Entry 9J7B (electron microscopy, 4.12 A resolution (low resolution: residue-level contacts below are approximate; hydrogen-bond / salt-bridge calls are withheld)); this record covers chains A and G of the 11 polymer chains in the assembly.

# Chain A
Name: Protein fem-1 homolog B
Source organism: Homo sapiens
UniProtKB: Q9UK73 (FEM1B_HUMAN); numbering as in UniProt (aligned over 1-627)
Chain sequence (627 residues; numbered 1 to 627; the number before each row is that of its first residue):
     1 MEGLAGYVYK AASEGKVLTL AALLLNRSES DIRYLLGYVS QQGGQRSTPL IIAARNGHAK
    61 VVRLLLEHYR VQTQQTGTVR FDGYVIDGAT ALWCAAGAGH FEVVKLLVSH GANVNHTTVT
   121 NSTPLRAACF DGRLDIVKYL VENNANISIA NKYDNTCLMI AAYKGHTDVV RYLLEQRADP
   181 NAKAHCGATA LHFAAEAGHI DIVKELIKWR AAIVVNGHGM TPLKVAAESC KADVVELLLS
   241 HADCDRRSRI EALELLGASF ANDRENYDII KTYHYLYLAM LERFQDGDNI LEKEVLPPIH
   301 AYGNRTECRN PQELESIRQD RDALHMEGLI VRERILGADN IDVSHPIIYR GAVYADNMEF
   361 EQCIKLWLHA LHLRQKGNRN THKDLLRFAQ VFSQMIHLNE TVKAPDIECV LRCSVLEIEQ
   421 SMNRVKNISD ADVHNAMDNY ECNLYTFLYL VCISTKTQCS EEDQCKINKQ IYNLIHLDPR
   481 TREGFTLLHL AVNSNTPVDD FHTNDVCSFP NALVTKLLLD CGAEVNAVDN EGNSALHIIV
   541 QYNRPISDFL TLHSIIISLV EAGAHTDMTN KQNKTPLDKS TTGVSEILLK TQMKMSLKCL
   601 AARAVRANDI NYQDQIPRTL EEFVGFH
UniProt features mapped onto this chain:
  - binding site (Zn(2+)): His185, Cys186, His218
  - site: Asp342, Val343 (Cleavage)
  - mutagenesis: Asp82 (D82A: Abolished binding to -Gly-Leu-Asp-Arg C-degron at the C-terminus; when associated with A-131), Phe130 (F130A: Abolished binding to -Gly-Leu-Asp-Arg C-degron at the C-terminus), Asp131 (D131A: Abolished binding to -Gly-Leu-Asp-Arg C-degron at the C-terminus; when associated with A-82), Tyr163 (Y163A: Strongly reduced binding to -Gly-Leu-Asp-Arg C-degron at the C-terminus; when associated with A-193), Phe193 (F193A: Strongly reduced binding to -Gly-Leu-Asp-Arg C-degron at the C-terminus; when associated with A-163), Asp342 (D342A: Prevents cleavage by a caspase-3-like protease), Asp356 (D356A: Does not affect cleavage by a caspase-3-like protease), Leu597 (L597A: Abolished ability to promote ubiquitination of target proteins such as GLI1)

# Chain G
Name: Mitochondrial import receptor subunit TOM20 homolog
Source organism: Homo sapiens
UniProtKB: Q15388 (TOM20_HUMAN); residues -22 to 98 here correspond to UniProt positions 25-145 (UniProt number = residue number + 47)
Chain sequence (121 residues; numbered -22 to 98; the number before each row is that of its first residue; numbers below 1 keep their minus sign (Asp-22 is residue -22)):
   -22 DRKRRSDPNF KNRLRERRKK QKLAKERAGL SKLPDLKDAE AVQKFFLEEI QLGEELLAQG
    38 EYEKGVDHLT NAIAVCGQPQ QLLQVLQQTL PPPVFQMLLT KLPTISQRIV SAQSLAEDDV
    98 E
Disordered / not traced: -22 to 0, 12-98
UniProt features mapped onto this chain:
  - modified residue (Phosphoserine): Ser88, Ser91
  - cross-link (Glycyl lysine isopeptide (Lys-Gly)): Lys-12 (interchain with G-Cter in ubiquitin), Lys9 (interchain with G-Cter in ubiquitin), Lys14 (interchain with G-Cter in ubiquitin), Lys21 (interchain with G-Cter in ubiquitin)

# Chain A / chain G interface
Residue-residue contacts - 10 pairs, chain A then chain G:
  Arg264(A) - Arg4(G)
  Arg264(A) - Ala5(G)
  His345(A) - Ser8(G)
  His345(A) - Lys9(G)
  Ala352(A) - Glu3(G)
  Ala352(A) - Arg4(G)
  Asp356(A) - Lys2(G)
  Asp356(A) - Glu3(G)
  Asp356(A) - Arg4(G)
  Phe501(A) - Lys2(G)
Interface residues without a listed pair, chain A (7 interface residues in all): Tyr349, Arg387
Interface residues without a listed pair, chain G (9 interface residues in all): Ala1, Leu7, Leu10

# Overview
7 residues of chain A face 9 of chain G across their interface. From UniProt: 3 Zn2+-binding residues and 8
mutagenesis sites on chain A.
Chain A is Protein fem-1 homolog B and chain G is Mitochondrial import receptor subunit TOM20 homolog, both
from Homo sapiens; the structure, local refinement of FEM1B bound with TOM20(tetramer), was determined by
electron microscopy, deposited together with 9J7A, 9JCE and 9LKX.
